PDB entry 1NPJ | X-ray diffraction, 1.90 A resolution | chains A and B of the 3 polymer chains in the assembly

# Chain A (and B)
Molecule: Copper-containing nitrite reductase
Source organism: Alcaligenes faecalis
Notes: EC 1.7.99.3; chain B of this document is another copy of the same molecule, construct and numbering; everything in this record applies to it too
UniProt: P38501 (NIR_ALCFA); residues -2 to 340 here correspond to UniProt positions 34-376 (UniProt number = residue number + 36)
Chain sequence (343 residues; row label = number of the first residue in the row; numbers below 1 keep their minus sign (Gln-2 is residue -2)):
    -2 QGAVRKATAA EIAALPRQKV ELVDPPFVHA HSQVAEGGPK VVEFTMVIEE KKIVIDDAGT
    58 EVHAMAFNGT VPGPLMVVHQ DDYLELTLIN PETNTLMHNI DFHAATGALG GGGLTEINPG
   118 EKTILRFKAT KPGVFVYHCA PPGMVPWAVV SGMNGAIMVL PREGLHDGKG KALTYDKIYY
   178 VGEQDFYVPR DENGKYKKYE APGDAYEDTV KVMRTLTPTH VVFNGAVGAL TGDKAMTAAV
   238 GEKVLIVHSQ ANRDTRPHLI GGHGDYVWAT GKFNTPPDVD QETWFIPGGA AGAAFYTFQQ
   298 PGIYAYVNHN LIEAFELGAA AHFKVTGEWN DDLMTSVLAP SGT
Disordered / not traced: -2 to 3, 340
Sequence notes: engineered mutation Ala145 (His181 in P38501)
Bound ions: Cu ion site 1: His95, Cys136, Met150; Cu ion site 2: His100, His135 (shared with His306(B) of chain B); Cu ion site 3: His306 (shared with 2 residues of chain C)
What the authors report for this chain:
  - Cu ion coordination: His95, Cys136, Met150
  - mutagenesis - H145A: decreased catalytic activity on nitrite

# Chain A / chain B interface
Residue-residue contacts (111; chain A residue first):
  Ile9(A) with Asp329(B)
  Tyr80(A) with Asp329(B), hydrogen bond
  Glu82(A) with Val334(B)
  Asp98(A) with Ile257(B)
  His100(A) with His255(B), hydrogen bond; His260(B), hydrogen bond (backbone-side chain); Glu279(B), salt bridge; His306(B), hydrogen bond
  Ala101(A) with His260(B)
  Ala102(A) with Gly258(B); His260(B); Met331(B), hydrophobic
  Thr103(A) with Gly258(B); His260(B); Tyr293(B); Gln297(B), hydrogen bond (backbone-side chain); Met331(B)
  Gly104(A) with Gly258(B), hydrogen bond (backbone-backbone); Gln297(B); Trp326(B); Met331(B)
  Ala105(A) with Trp326(B); Met331(B), hydrophobic
  Leu106(A) with Ile257(B); Gly258(B); Ile300(B)
  Gly107(A) with Gly258(B); Met331(B)
  Gly108(A) with Met331(B)
  Leu111(A) with Met331(B), hydrophobic; Pro337(B)
  Glu113(A) with Pro337(B)
  Ile114(A) with Pro337(B), hydrophobic
  Gly117(A) with Gly339(B)
  Glu118(A) with Pro337(B); Ser338(B)
  Lys119(A) with Ala336(B); Pro337(B); Ser338(B), hydrogen bond (backbone-backbone)
  Thr120(A) with Leu335(B), hydrogen bond (side chain-backbone); Ala336(B); Pro337(B)
  Ile121(A) with Ser333(B); Val334(B), hydrogen bond (backbone-backbone); Leu335(B), hydrogen bond (backbone-backbone)
  Leu122(A) with Met331(B), hydrophobic; Thr332(B)
  Arg123(A) with Asp328(B), hydrogen bond (side chain-backbone); Met331(B); Thr332(B), hydrogen bond (backbone-backbone); Val334(B)
  Phe124(A) with Leu330(B)
  Lys125(A) with Asp329(B); Leu330(B), hydrogen bond (backbone-backbone)
  Thr127(A) with Leu330(B)
  Lys128(A) with His260(B); Asp262(B), salt bridge; Asp277(B), salt bridge
  Pro129(A) with Asp277(B)
  Val131(A) with Glu279(B)
  Phe132(A) with Glu279(B)
  Val133(A) with Glu279(B), hydrogen bond (backbone-side chain)
  His135(A) with His306(B)
  Val142(A) with Leu308(B), hydrophobic; Phe312(B), hydrophobic
  Pro143(A) with Leu308(B); Ile309(B), hydrophobic; Phe312(B); Glu313(B)
  Val146(A) with Leu308(B), hydrophobic
  Val147(A) with Ile309(B), hydrophobic
  Val207(A) with Glu313(B)
  Met210(A) with Ile309(B)
  Arg211(A) with Thr214(B); Glu313(B), salt bridge; Leu314(B)
  Thr212(A) with Thr214(B)
  Leu213(A) with Arg250(B); Ile309(B), hydrophobic; Glu310(B); Leu314(B), hydrophobic
  Ala248(A) with His306(B), hydrogen bond (backbone-side chain); Leu308(B)
  Asn249(A) with His306(B); Asn307(B), hydrogen bond (backbone-side chain); Leu308(B), hydrogen bond (side chain-backbone); Ile309(B)
  Asp251(A) with Arg253(B), salt bridge; Phe282(B)
  Thr267(A) with Asp275(B); Gln278(B), hydrogen bond
  Lys269(A) with Val276(B); Asp277(B); Gln278(B); Glu279(B), salt bridge
  Asn271(A) with Val276(B); Asp277(B), hydrogen bond
  Thr272(A) with Asp275(B); Val276(B), hydrogen bond (side chain-backbone); Gln278(B), hydrogen bond
  Phe282(A) with Phe282(B), hydrophobic
  Pro284(A) with Thr280(B); Phe282(B), hydrophobic
  Gly285(A) with Arg253(B); Thr280(B); His306(B)
  Gly286(A) with Glu279(B); Thr280(B), hydrogen bond (backbone-side chain); His306(B)
  Ala287(A) with Glu279(B)
  Ala288(A) with Glu279(B), hydrogen bond (backbone-side chain)
Other interface residues (no listed pair), chain A (57 interface residues in all): Ala4, Thr112, Arg250
Other interface residues (no listed pair), chain B (44 interface residues in all): Pro215, Thr216, Gln296, Tyr301, Ala302

# Summary
57 residues of chain A face 44 of chain B across their interface, with 23 hydrogen bonds and 6 salt bridges.
Polar contacts include His100(A)-Glu279(B), Lys128(A)-Asp262(B) and Lys128(A)-Asp277(B). His95(A), Cys136(A)
and Met150(A) coordinate Cu ion site 1. From the paper: H145A of chain A reduces catalytic activity on
nitrite; Cu ion coordination by His95(A), Cys136(A) and Met150(A).
Both chains are Copper-containing nitrite reductase (Alcaligenes faecalis). Entry 1NPJ (Crystal structure of
H145A mutant of nitrite reductase from Alcaligenes faecalis) was determined by X-ray diffraction (same
publication as 1NPN).
